Entry 8OWY (X-ray diffraction, 3.20 A resolution); this record covers chain A.

# Chain A
Protein: tRNA N(3)-methylcytidine methyltransferase METTL6
Source organism: Homo sapiens
Notes: EC 2.1.1.-
Reference sequence: Q8TCB7 (METL6_HUMAN); numbering as in UniProt (aligned over 40-269)
Amino-acid sequence (235 residues; each row starts with the number of its first residue):
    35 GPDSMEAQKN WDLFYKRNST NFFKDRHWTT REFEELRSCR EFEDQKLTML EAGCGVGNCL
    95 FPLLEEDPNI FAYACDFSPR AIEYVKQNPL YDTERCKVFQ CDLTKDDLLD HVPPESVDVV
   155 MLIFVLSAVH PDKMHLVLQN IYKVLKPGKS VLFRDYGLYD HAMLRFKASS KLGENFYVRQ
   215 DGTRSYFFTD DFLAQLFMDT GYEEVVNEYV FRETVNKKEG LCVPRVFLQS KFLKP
Not modelled in the structure: 35-40, 51-59, 67-78, 194-217, 247-258
Sequence notes: expression tag (35-39)
Ligand contacts: S-adenosylhomocysteine (SAH): Trp45, Tyr49, Arg60, His61, Trp62, Glu85, Gly87, Cys88, Gly89, Asn92, Asp110, Phe111, Ser112, Cys135, Asp136, Leu137, Thr138, Ile157, Phe158, Val159, Ala162, Val163
Curated features (UniProtKB/Swiss-Prot):
  - binding site (S-adenosyl-L-methionine): Trp45, Tyr49, Gly87, Asp110, Asp136, Leu137, Ile157
  - binding site (S-adenosyl-L-homocysteine): Tyr49, His61, Glu85, Gly87, Asp110, Asp136, Leu137, Ile157
  - mutagenesis: Tyr49 (Y49F: Decreased affinity for S-adenosyl-L-methionine), His61 (H61N: Decreased affinity for S-adenosyl-L-methionine), Glu85 (E85Q: Strongly decreased affinity for S-adenosyl-L-methionine), Cys93 (C93S: Does not affect affinity for S-adenosyl-L-methionine), Asp110 (D110A: Nearly abolished affinity for S-adenosyl-L-methionine), Phe111 (F111L: Decreased affinity for S-adenosyl-L-methionine), Ser161 (S161A: Strongly reduced RNA (cytosine-3-)-methyltransferase activity), Thr217 (T217A: Strongly reduced RNA (cytosine-3-)-methyltransferase activity)
Reported in the primary citation:
  - mutagenesis - D110A: abolished binding to S-adenosylhomocysteine
  - mutagenesis - D110A: abolished catalytic activity
  - mutagenesis - Y49F: unchanged binding to S-adenosylhomocysteine
  - mutagenesis - Y49F, Y190F: decreased catalytic activity
  - mutagenesis - D189A, D189N: abolished expression

# Summary
Bound to chain A: S-adenosylhomocysteine. UniProt lists 7 S-adenosyl-L-methionine-binding residues, 8
S-adenosyl-L-homocysteine-binding residues and 8 mutagenesis sites. The paper reports that Y49F and Y190F
reduce catalytic activity; D189A and D189N abolish expression.
Chain A is tRNA N(3)-methylcytidine methyltransferase METTL6 (Homo sapiens); the structure, Crystal structure
of METTL6 mutant 40-269 bound to SAH, was determined by X-ray diffraction, deposited together with 8P7B, 8P7C,
8P7D and 8OWX.
